8VWI - chains R and T of the 36 polymer chains in the assembly; structure by electron microscopy, 4.71 A resolution (low resolution: residue-level contacts below are approximate; hydrogen-bond / salt-bridge calls are withheld).

[Chain R (and T)]
Molecule: Protein C42
From: Autographa californica multiple nucleopolyhedrovirus
Notes: chain T of this document is another copy of the same molecule, construct and numbering; everything in this record applies to it too
Reference sequence: P25695 (C42_NPVAC); residue numbers follow UniProt; this construct covers 1-361
Sequence (361 residues; row label = number of the first residue in the row):
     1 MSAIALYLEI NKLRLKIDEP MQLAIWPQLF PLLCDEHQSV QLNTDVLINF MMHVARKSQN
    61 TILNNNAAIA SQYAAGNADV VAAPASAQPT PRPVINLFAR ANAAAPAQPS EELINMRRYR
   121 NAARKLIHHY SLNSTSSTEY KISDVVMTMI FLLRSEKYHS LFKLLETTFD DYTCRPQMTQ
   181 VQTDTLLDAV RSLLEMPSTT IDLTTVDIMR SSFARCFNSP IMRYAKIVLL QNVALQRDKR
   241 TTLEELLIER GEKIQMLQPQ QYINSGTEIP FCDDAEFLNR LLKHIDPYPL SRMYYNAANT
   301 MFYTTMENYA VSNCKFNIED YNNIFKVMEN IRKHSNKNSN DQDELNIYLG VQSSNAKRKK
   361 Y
Not modelled in the structure: 1-110, 331-361 (chain T: 1-113, 336-361)
Curated features (UniProtKB/Swiss-Prot):
  - region: Leu32 to Glu36 (LXCXE motif)
  - motif: Lys357 to Lys360 (Nuclear localization signal)

[How chain R and chain T interact]
Contacting residue pairs - 58 pairs, chain R then chain T:
  Glu111(R) - Lys163(T)
  Leu113(R) - Lys163(T)
  Glu139(R) - Asn218(T)
  Glu139(R) - Pro220(T)
  Tyr140(R) - Phe217(T)
  Tyr140(R) - Pro220(T)
  Tyr140(R) - Ile221(T)
  Tyr140(R) - Met222(T)
  Lys141(R) - Phe217(T)
  Lys141(R) - Asn218(T)
  Ile142(R) - Cys216(T)
  Ile142(R) - Phe217(T)
  Ser143(R) - Phe217(T)
  Val146(R) - Met149(T)
  Met149(R) - Val146(T)
  Lys163(R) - Ile114(T)
  Glu166(R) - Arg118(T)
  Glu166(R) - Tyr119(T)
  Phe169(R) - Ser143(T)
  Asp170(R) - Arg118(T)
  Arg215(R) - Arg223(T)
  Phe217(R) - Lys141(T)
  Phe217(R) - Ile142(T)
  Asn218(R) - Arg223(T)
  Ser219(R) - Tyr140(T)
  Ser219(R) - Lys141(T)
  Pro220(R) - Tyr140(T)
  Pro220(R) - Ile221(T)
  Pro220(R) - Met222(T)
  Ile221(R) - Tyr140(T)
  Ile221(R) - Ala225(T)
  Ile221(R) - Lys226(T)
  Met222(R) - Tyr130(T)
  Met222(R) - Tyr140(T)
  Met222(R) - Cys216(T)
  Met222(R) - Ile221(T)
  Met222(R) - Ile227(T)
  Met222(R) - Val228(T)
  Arg223(R) - Ser137(T)
  Arg223(R) - Thr138(T)
  Arg223(R) - Ile227(T)
  Tyr224(R) - His129(T)
  Tyr224(R) - Ile227(T)
  Tyr224(R) - Val228(T)
  Tyr224(R) - Leu229(T)
  Tyr224(R) - Leu230(T)
  Tyr224(R) - Gln231(T)
  Tyr224(R) - Asn232(T)
  Tyr224(R) - Glu307(T)
  Ala225(R) - Leu229(T)
  Lys226(R) - Ser134(T)
  Lys226(R) - Ser136(T)
  Lys226(R) - Ser137(T)
  Lys226(R) - Tyr295(T)
  Ile227(R) - Thr300(T)
  Ile227(R) - Tyr303(T)
  Leu229(R) - Tyr295(T)
  Asn232(R) - Arg332(T)
Other interface residues (no listed pair), chain R (31 interface residues in all): Leu153, His159, Tyr172, Cys216
Other interface residues (no listed pair), chain T (43 interface residues in all): Asn133, Thr135, Ile150, Glu166, Phe169, Ser219, Asn299

[Overview]
Chain R and chain T form an interface of 31 and 43 residues respectively.
Both chains are Protein C42 (Autographa californica multiple nucleopolyhedrovirus). Entry 8VWI (The base
complex of the AcMNPV baculovirus nucleocapsid (Class 1, localised reconstruction)) was determined by electron
microscopy.
